5DYY - chains A and B; structure by X-ray diffraction, 2.65 A resolution.

Chain A (and B):
Molecule: Cholinesterase
Organism: Homo sapiens
Notes: EC 3.1.1.8; chain B of this document is another copy of the same molecule, construct and numbering; everything in this record applies to it too
UniProt: P06276 (CHLE_HUMAN); residues 0-529 here correspond to UniProt positions 28-557 (UniProt number = residue number + 28)
Sequence (530 residues; numbered 0 to 529; the number before each row is that of its first residue; numbering starts at 0):
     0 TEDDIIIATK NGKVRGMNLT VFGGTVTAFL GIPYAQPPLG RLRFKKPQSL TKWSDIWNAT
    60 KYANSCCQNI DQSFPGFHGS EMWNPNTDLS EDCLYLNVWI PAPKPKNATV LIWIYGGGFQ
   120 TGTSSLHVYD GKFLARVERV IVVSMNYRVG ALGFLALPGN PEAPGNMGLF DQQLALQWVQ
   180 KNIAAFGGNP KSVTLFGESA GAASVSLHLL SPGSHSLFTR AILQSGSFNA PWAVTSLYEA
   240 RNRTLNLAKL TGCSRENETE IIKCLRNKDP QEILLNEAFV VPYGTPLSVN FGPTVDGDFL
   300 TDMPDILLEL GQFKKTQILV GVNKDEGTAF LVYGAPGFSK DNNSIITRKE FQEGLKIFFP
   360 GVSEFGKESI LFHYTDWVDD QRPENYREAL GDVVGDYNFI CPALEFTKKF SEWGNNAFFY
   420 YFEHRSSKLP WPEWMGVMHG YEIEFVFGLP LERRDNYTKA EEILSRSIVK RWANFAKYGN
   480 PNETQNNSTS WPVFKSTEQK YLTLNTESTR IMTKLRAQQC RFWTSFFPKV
Disordered / not traced: 0-2 (chain B: 0-3, 484)
Disulfides: Cys65-Cys92, Cys252-Cys263, Cys400-Cys519
Covalent attachments: N-acetylglucosamine (NAG) linked to Asn17, Asn57, Asn106, Asn341, Asn481; glycan linked to Asn241, Asn486
Modified positions: Cys66 (S-hydroxycysteine; CSO)
Residues lining bound ligands: 5HH (N-{[(3R)-1-benzylpiperidin-3-yl]methyl}naphthalene-2-sulfonamide): Asp70, Trp82, Gly116, Gly117, Gln119, Thr120, Ser198, Trp231, Pro285, Leu286, Ser287, Val288, Ala328, Phe329, Tyr332, Phe398, Trp430, Met437, His438, Tyr440
From the paper describing this entry:
  - binding site for 5HH: Thr120, Trp231, Tyr332, Trp430, Tyr440

Chain A / chain B interface:
Pairs across the interface (28; chain A residue first):
  Arg219(A) - Asp268(B)  salt bridge
  Gln316(A) - Asp268(B)
  Gln316(A) - Glu271(B)  hydrogen bond
  Trp412(A) - Gly251(B)
  Gly413(A) - Leu249(B)
  Gly413(A) - Thr250(B)
  Gly413(A) - Gly251(B)
  Gly413(A) - Lys267(B)  hydrogen bond (backbone-side chain)
  Asn414(A) - Lys267(B)
  Asn414(A) - Glu271(B)  hydrogen bond
  Asn415(A) - Gln270(B)  hydrogen bond (side chain-backbone)
  Asn415(A) - Glu271(B)  hydrogen bond (backbone-side chain)
  Asn415(A) - Leu274(B)
  Asn479(A) - Gln270(B)
  Gln484(A) - Ile69(B)
  Gln484(A) - Gln71(B)  hydrogen bond (backbone-side chain)
  Gln484(A) - Asn83(B)
  Gln484(A) - Pro84(B)  hydrogen bond (side chain-backbone)
  Asn485(A) - Glu80(B)
  Asn485(A) - Asn83(B)
  Asn486(A) - Gly75(B)
  Asn486(A) - Glu80(B)  hydrogen bond (backbone-side chain)
  Ser487(A) - Pro74(B)
  Ser489(A) - Gln71(B)
  Val492(A) - Leu274(B)  hydrophobic
  Lys494(A) - Leu249(B)
  Lys494(A) - Asn275(B)  hydrogen bond
  Lys494(A) - Phe278(B)
Other interface residues (no listed pair), chain A (17 interface residues in all): Phe417, Thr483, Glu497

In short:
Chain A and chain B each contribute 17 residues to their interface, with 9 hydrogen bonds and 1 salt bridge.
Polar pairs include Arg219(A)-Asp268(B), Gln316(A)-Glu271(B) and Gly413(A)-Lys267(B). Ligands of chain A:
compound 5HH. The paper reports a binding site for 5HH at Thr120(A), Trp231(A) and Tyr332(A) among others.
Chain A and chain B are both Cholinesterase (Homo sapiens); the structure, Crystal structure of human
butyrylcholinesterase in complex with N-((1-benzylpiperidin-3-yl)methyl)naphthalene-2-sulfonamide, was
determined by X-ray diffraction, deposited together with 5DYT.
